6V2K - chains E and F of the 10 polymer chains in the assembly; structure by X-ray diffraction, 2.60 A resolution.

# Chain E
Protein: Histone H3.1
Organism: Homo sapiens
UniProtKB: P68431 (H31_HUMAN); residues 0-135 here correspond to UniProt positions 1-136 (UniProt number = residue number + 1)
Amino-acid sequence (139 residues; row label = number of the first residue in the row; numbers below 1 keep their minus sign (Gly-3 is residue -3)):
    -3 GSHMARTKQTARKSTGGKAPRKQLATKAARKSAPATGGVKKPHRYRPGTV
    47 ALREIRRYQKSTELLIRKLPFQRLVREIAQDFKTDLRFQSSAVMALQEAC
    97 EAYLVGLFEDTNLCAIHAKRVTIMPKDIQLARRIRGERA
Not modelled in the structure: -3 to 35, 135
Differences from the reference sequence: expression tag (-3 to -1)
Ion coordination: Mn2+: Asp77 (shared with 1 residue of chain D)
UniProt features mapped onto this chain:
  - modified residue: Arg2 (Asymmetric dimethylarginine), Thr3 (Phosphothreonine), Lys4 (Allysine), Gln5 (5-glutamyl dopamine), Thr6 (Phosphothreonine), Arg8 (Citrulline), Lys9 (N6,N6,N6-trimethyllysine), Ser10 (ADP-ribosylserine), Thr11 (Phosphothreonine), Lys14 (N6-(2-hydroxyisobutyryl)lysine), Arg17 (Asymmetric dimethylarginine), Lys18 (N6-(2-hydroxyisobutyryl)lysine), Lys23 (N6-(2-hydroxyisobutyryl)lysine), Arg26 (Citrulline), Lys27 (N6,N6,N6-trimethyllysine), Ser28 (ADP-ribosylserine), Lys36 (N6,N6,N6-trimethyllysine), Lys37 (N6-methyllysine), Tyr41 (Phosphotyrosine), Lys56 (N6,N6,N6-trimethyllysine) and 8 more in UniProt
  - lipidation: Lys18 (N6-decanoyllysine)

# Chain F
Protein: Histone H4
Organism: Homo sapiens
UniProtKB: P62805 (H4_HUMAN); residues 0-102 here correspond to UniProt positions 1-103 (UniProt number = residue number + 1)
Amino-acid sequence (106 residues; row label = number of the first residue in the row; numbers below 1 keep their minus sign (Gly-3 is residue -3)):
    -3 GSHMSGRGKGGKGLGKGGAKRHRKVLRDNIQGITKPAIRRLARRGGVKRI
    47 SGLIYEETRGVLKVFLENVIRDAVTYTEHAKRKTVTAMDVVYALKRQGRT
    97 LYGFGG
Not modelled in the structure: -3 to 18
Differences from the reference sequence: expression tag (-3 to -1)
UniProt features mapped onto this chain:
  - DNA-binding region: Lys16 to Lys20
  - modified residue: Ser1 (N-acetylserine), Arg3 (Asymmetric dimethylarginine), Lys5 (N6-(2-hydroxyisobutyryl)lysine), Lys8 (N6-(2-hydroxyisobutyryl)lysine), Lys12 (N6-(2-hydroxyisobutyryl)lysine), Lys16 (N6-(2-hydroxyisobutyryl)lysine), Lys20 (N6,N6,N6-trimethyllysine), Lys31 (N6-(2-hydroxyisobutyryl)lysine), Lys44 (N6-(2-hydroxyisobutyryl)lysine), Ser47 (Phosphoserine), Tyr51 (Phosphotyrosine), Lys59 (N6-(2-hydroxyisobutyryl)lysine), Lys77 (N6-(2-hydroxyisobutyryl)lysine), Lys79 (N6-(2-hydroxyisobutyryl)lysine), Thr80 (Phosphothreonine), Tyr88 (Phosphotyrosine), Lys91 (N6-(2-hydroxyisobutyryl)lysine)
  - cross-link (Glycyl lysine isopeptide (Lys-Gly)): Lys12 (interchain with G-Cter in SUMO2), Lys20 (interchain with G-Cter in SUMO2), Lys31 (interchain with G-Cter in SUMO2), Lys59 (interchain with G-Cter in SUMO2), Lys79 (interchain with G-Cter in SUMO2), Lys91 (interchain with G-Cter in SUMO2)

# How chain E and chain F interact
Pairs across the interface (113; chain E residue first):
  Gly44(E) - Lys44(F)
  Ala47(E) - Arg39(F)
  Ala47(E) - Lys44(F)
  Glu50(E) - Arg39(F)  salt bridge
  Ile51(E) - Arg39(F)
  Ile51(E) - Gly42(F)
  Ile51(E) - Val43(F)
  Ile51(E) - Lys44(F)
  Tyr54(E) - Arg36(F)
  Tyr54(E) - Arg40(F)  hydrogen bond (backbone-side chain)
  Gln55(E) - Arg39(F)
  Gln55(E) - Arg40(F)  hydrogen bond (side chain-backbone)
  Gln55(E) - Gly42(F)
  Ser57(E) - Arg40(F)  hydrogen bond
  Thr58(E) - Arg40(F)
  Glu59(E) - Arg40(F)  salt bridge
  Leu61(E) - Ala33(F)
  Leu61(E) - Arg36(F)  hydrogen bond (backbone-side chain)
  Leu61(E) - Leu37(F)  hydrophobic
  Leu61(E) - Arg40(F)
  Ile62(E) - Ile29(F)  hydrophobic
  Ile62(E) - Leu37(F)  hydrophobic
  Arg63(E) - Arg36(F)
  Pro66(E) - Gly28(F)
  Arg69(E) - Leu22(F)
  Arg69(E) - Asn25(F)
  Leu70(E) - Asn25(F)
  Leu70(E) - Ile26(F)
  Leu70(E) - Leu62(F)  hydrophobic
  Val71(E) - Ile66(F)
  Arg72(E) - Arg19(F)
  Arg72(E) - Leu22(F)
  Glu73(E) - Leu22(F)
  Glu73(E) - Arg23(F)
  Glu73(E) - Asp24(F)  hydrogen bond (side chain-backbone)
  Glu73(E) - Asn25(F)  hydrogen bond (side chain-backbone)
  Glu73(E) - Lys59(F)  salt bridge
  Ile74(E) - Leu62(F)  hydrophobic
  Ile74(E) - Glu63(F)
  Ile74(E) - Ile66(F)  hydrophobic
  Ala75(E) - Ile66(F)  hydrophobic
  Gln76(E) - Arg19(F)  hydrogen bond
  Gln76(E) - Leu22(F)
  Phe78(E) - Glu63(F)
  Phe78(E) - Arg67(F)
  Lys79(E) - Glu74(F)
  Leu82(E) - Val70(F)  hydrophobic
  Leu82(E) - Thr73(F)
  Leu82(E) - Lys79(F)
  Leu82(E) - Val81(F)  hydrophobic
  Arg83(E) - Lys79(F)  hydrogen bond (backbone-backbone)
  Arg83(E) - Thr80(F)
  Arg83(E) - Val81(F)  hydrogen bond (backbone-backbone)
  Phe84(E) - Val81(F)
  Gln85(E) - Thr80(F)
  Gln85(E) - Val81(F)  hydrogen bond (backbone-backbone)
  Gln85(E) - Thr82(F)
  Gln85(E) - Ala83(F)  hydrogen bond (side chain-backbone)
  Ser87(E) - Ala83(F)
  Ser87(E) - Phe100(F)
  Ala88(E) - Val81(F)
  Ala88(E) - Thr82(F)
  Ala88(E) - Ala83(F)
  Ala88(E) - Val86(F)
  Ala91(E) - Leu97(F)
  Ala91(E) - Phe100(F)
  Leu92(E) - Val65(F)  hydrophobic
  Leu92(E) - Val86(F)  hydrophobic
  Glu94(E) - Phe100(F)
  Ala95(E) - Leu90(F)  hydrophobic
  Ala95(E) - Arg95(F)  hydrogen bond (backbone-side chain)
  Cys96(E) - Leu58(F)  hydrophobic
  Cys96(E) - Phe61(F)  hydrophobic
  Cys96(E) - Leu62(F)  hydrophobic
  Glu97(E) - Leu37(F)
  Ala98(E) - Arg95(F)
  Tyr99(E) - Val57(F)
  Tyr99(E) - Phe61(F)  hydrophobic
  Tyr99(E) - Arg95(F)
  Leu100(E) - Leu37(F)  hydrophobic
  Leu100(E) - Thr54(F)
  Val101(E) - Leu37(F)
  Val101(E) - Arg40(F)
  Val101(E) - Gly41(F)
  Leu103(E) - Val57(F)  hydrophobic
  Phe104(E) - Ile34(F)  hydrophobic
  Phe104(E) - Leu37(F)
  Phe104(E) - Ala38(F)  hydrophobic
  Phe104(E) - Val43(F)
  Phe104(E) - Thr54(F)
  Glu105(E) - Gly41(F)
  Asn108(E) - Gly42(F)
  Asn108(E) - Val43(F)
  Val117(E) - Arg45(F)
  Thr118(E) - Arg45(F)  hydrogen bond
  Thr118(E) - Ile46(F)
  Thr118(E) - Ser47(F)
  Ile119(E) - Val43(F)  hydrophobic
  Ile119(E) - Arg45(F)  hydrogen bond (backbone-backbone)
  Ile119(E) - Ile46(F)
  Ile119(E) - Ser47(F)  hydrogen bond (backbone-backbone)
  Ile119(E) - Ile50(F)
  Met120(E) - Ser47(F)
  Met120(E) - Ile50(F)
  Pro121(E) - Ser47(F)
  Pro121(E) - Leu49(F)  hydrophobic
  Pro121(E) - Ile50(F)
  Pro121(E) - Glu53(F)
  Ile124(E) - Ile50(F)  hydrophobic
  Ile124(E) - Glu53(F)
  Gln125(E) - Glu53(F)  hydrogen bond
  Arg128(E) - Val57(F)
  Arg134(E) - Val60(F)
Other interface residues (no listed pair), chain E (56 interface residues in all): Leu48, Phe67, Asp81, Met90

# Summary
56 residues of chain E and 49 residues of chain F are in contact, with 16 hydrogen bonds and 3 salt bridges.
Among the polar pairs are Glu50(E)-Arg39(F), Glu59(E)-Arg40(F) and Glu73(E)-Lys59(F). Curated annotation
(UniProt) lists a DNA-binding region on chain F.
Here chain E is Histone H3.1 and chain F is Histone H4, both from Homo sapiens. Entry 6V2K (The nucleosome
structure after H2A-H2B exchange) was determined by X-ray diffraction.
